6MXS - chains H and B of the 4 polymer chains in the assembly; structure by X-ray diffraction, 1.95 A resolution.

Chain H:
Molecule: anti-VEGF-A Fab fragment bH1 heavy chain
Organism: Homo sapiens
Notes: engineered mutation(s): Y33W,D98F,G99M
Reference sequence: V9HW68 (V9HW68_HUMAN); residues 103-219 here correspond to UniProt positions 130-246 (UniProt number = residue number + 27)
Amino-acid sequence (236 residues; row label = number of the first residue in the row; a row labelled like 82A-82C holds insertion residues (82A, then the next letters in order)):
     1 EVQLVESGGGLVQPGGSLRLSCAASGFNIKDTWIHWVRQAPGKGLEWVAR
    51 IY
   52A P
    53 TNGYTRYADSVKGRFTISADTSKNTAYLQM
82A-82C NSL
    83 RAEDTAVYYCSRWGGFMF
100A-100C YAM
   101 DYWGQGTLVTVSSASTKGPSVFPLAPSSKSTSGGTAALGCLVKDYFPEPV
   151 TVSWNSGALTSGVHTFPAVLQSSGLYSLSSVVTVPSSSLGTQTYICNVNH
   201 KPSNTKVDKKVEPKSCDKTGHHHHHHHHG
Not modelled in the structure: 128-132, 216-229
Sequence notes: expression tag (220-229)
Disulfide bonds: Cys22-Cys92, Cys140-Cys196

Chain B:
Molecule: anti-VEGF-A Fab fragment bH1 light chain
Organism: Homo sapiens
Reference sequence: Q7Z3Y4 (Q7Z3Y4_HUMAN); residues 105-214 here correspond to UniProt positions 127-236 (UniProt number = residue number + 22)
Amino-acid sequence (218 residues; each row starts with the number of its first residue; a row labelled like 30A-30D holds insertion residues (30A, then the next letters in order)):
     1 DIQMTQSPSSLSASVGDRVTITCRASQDIP
30A-30D RSIS
    31 GYVAWYQQKPGKAPKLLIYWGSYLYSGVPSRFSGSGSGTDFTLTISSLQP
    81 EDFATYYCQQHYTTPPTFGQGTKVEIKRTVAAPSVFIFPPSDEQLKSGTA
   131 SVVCLLNNFYPREAKVQWKVDNALQSGNSQESVTEQDSKDSTYSLSSTLT
   181 LSKADYEKHKVYACEVTHQGLSSPVTKSFNRGEC
Not modelled in the structure: 214
Disulfide bonds: Cys23-Cys88, Cys134-Cys194
Metal / ion sites: Na+: Ser12 (shared with 1 residue of chain L)

Interface between chain H and chain B:
Pairs across the interface - 12 pairs, chain H then chain B:
  Trp33(H) with Trp50(B), hydrophobic
  Arg50(H) with Tyr32(B), hydrogen bond
  Tyr52(H) with Trp50(B), hydrophobic
  Asn54(H) with Tyr49(B), hydrogen bond; Trp50(B); Tyr53(B)
  Tyr56(H) with Tyr32(B); Trp50(B), hydrophobic; Tyr53(B)
  Arg58(H) with Ser30D(B), hydrogen bond
  Asp61(H) with Arg30A(B), salt bridge
  Lys64(H) with Arg30A(B)

In short:
8 residues of chain H and 6 residues of chain B are in contact, with 3 hydrogen bonds and 1 salt bridge. Polar
contacts include Asp61(H)-Arg30A(B), Arg50(H)-Tyr32(B) and Asn54(H)-Tyr49(B).
Here chain H is anti-VEGF-A Fab fragment bH1 heavy chain and chain B is anti-VEGF-A Fab fragment bH1 light
chain, both from Homo sapiens. Entry 6MXS (Crystal structure of the dimeric bH1-Fab variant
[HC-Y33W,HC-D98F,HC-G99M]) was determined by X-ray diffraction, deposited together with 6MXR, 6MY4 and 6MY5.
